6R1P - chain A; structure by X-ray diffraction, 1.80 A resolution.

# Chain A
Molecule: HTH-type transcriptional regulator EthR
Organism: Mycobacterium tuberculosis
Reference sequence: P9WMC1 (ETHR_MYCTU); residues 1-216 here = UniProt positions 1-216
Chain sequence (216 residues; row label = number of the first residue in the row):
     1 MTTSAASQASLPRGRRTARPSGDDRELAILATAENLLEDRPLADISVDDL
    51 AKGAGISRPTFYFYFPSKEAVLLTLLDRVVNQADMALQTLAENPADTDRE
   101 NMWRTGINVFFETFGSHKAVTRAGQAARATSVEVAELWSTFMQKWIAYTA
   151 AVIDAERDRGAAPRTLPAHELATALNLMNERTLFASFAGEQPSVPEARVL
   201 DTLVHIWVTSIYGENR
Not modelled in the structure: 1-22, 216
Residues lining bound ligands: JPH (2-[2-[4-(2,3-dihydro-1,4-benzodioxin-6-yl)-1,2,3-triazol-1-yl]ethyl]-6-methyl-1H-pyrimidin-4-one): Leu87, Leu90, Ala91, Asn93, Pro94, Ala95, Met102, Trp103, Gly106, Ile107, Phe110, Trp145, Tyr148, Thr149, Val152, Ala155, Glu156, Arg159, Asn176, Trp207
Curated features (UniProtKB/Swiss-Prot):
  - DNA-binding region: Ser46 to Phe65 (H-T-H motif)
  - site (Inhibitor-binding): Asn176, Asn179
Reported in the primary citation:
  - binding site for JPH: Leu87, Tyr148, Arg159
  - binding site for JPH: Leu90, Met102, Trp103, Gly106, Val152 (from molecular simulation)

# Overview
Chain A binds compound JPH. The paper reports a binding site for JPH at Leu87, Tyr148 and Arg159 among others.
Chain A is HTH-type transcriptional regulator EthR (Mycobacterium tuberculosis); the structure, EthR ligand
complex, was determined by X-ray diffraction, deposited together with 6R1S.
